Entry 8GRA (electron microscopy, 2.80 A resolution); this record covers chains I and G of the 12 polymer chains in the assembly.

== Chain I (and G) ==
Protein: Type VI secretion system spike protein VgrG
Organism: Bacteroides fragilis
Notes: chain G of this document is another copy of the same molecule, construct and numbering; everything in this record applies to it too
UniProt: A0A3E5IG38 (A0A3E5IG38_BACFG); residues 1-616 here = UniProt positions 1-616
Chain sequence (616 residues; each row starts with the number of its first residue):
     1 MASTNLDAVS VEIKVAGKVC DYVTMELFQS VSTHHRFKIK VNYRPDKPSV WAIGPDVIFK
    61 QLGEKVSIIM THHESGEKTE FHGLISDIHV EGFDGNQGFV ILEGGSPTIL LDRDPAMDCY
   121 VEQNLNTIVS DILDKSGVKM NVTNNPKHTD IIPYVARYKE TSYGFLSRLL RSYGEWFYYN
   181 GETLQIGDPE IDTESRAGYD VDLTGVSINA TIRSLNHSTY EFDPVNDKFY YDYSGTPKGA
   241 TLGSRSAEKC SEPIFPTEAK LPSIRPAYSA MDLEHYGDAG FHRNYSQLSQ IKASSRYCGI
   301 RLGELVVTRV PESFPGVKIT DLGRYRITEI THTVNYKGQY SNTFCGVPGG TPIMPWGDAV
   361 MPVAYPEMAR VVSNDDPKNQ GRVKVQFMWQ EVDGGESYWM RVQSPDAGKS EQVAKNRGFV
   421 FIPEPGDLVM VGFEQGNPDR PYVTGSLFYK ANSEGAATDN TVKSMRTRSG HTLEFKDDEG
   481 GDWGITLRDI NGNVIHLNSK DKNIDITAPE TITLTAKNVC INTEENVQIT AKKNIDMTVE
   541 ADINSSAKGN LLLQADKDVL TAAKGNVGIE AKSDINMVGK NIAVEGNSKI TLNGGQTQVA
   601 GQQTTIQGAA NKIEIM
Unresolved in the structure: 1-2, 616

== Chain I / chain G interface ==
Residue-residue contacts (368; chain I residue first):
  Trp51(I) with Tyr199(G); Val206(G), hydrophobic
  Ala52(I) with Pro315(G); Gly316(G)
  Asp56(I) with Leu242(G); Ser246(G), hydrogen bond (backbone-side chain)
  Phe59(I) with Ile208(G); Asn209(G); Ala210(G), hydrophobic
  Lys60(I) with Lys249(G)
  Ser86(I) with Thr211(G), hydrogen bond (backbone-side chain); Ile212(G)
  Asp87(I) with Ala210(G); Thr211(G), hydrogen bond
  Ile88(I) with Asn209(G); Ala210(G), hydrogen bond (backbone-backbone)
  His89(I) with Ile208(G); Asn209(G)
  Val90(I) with Ser207(G); Ile208(G), hydrogen bond (backbone-backbone)
  Glu91(I) with Val206(G); Ser207(G)
  Gly92(I) with Tyr199(G); Gly205(G); Val206(G), hydrogen bond (backbone-backbone)
  Phe93(I) with Tyr199(G); Thr204(G)
  Asp94(I) with Asp200(G); Thr204(G), hydrogen bond (backbone-backbone)
  Gly95(I) with Tyr199(G), hydrogen bond (backbone-side chain); Asp200(G), hydrogen bond (backbone-side chain)
  Asn96(I) with Tyr199(G)
  Leu110(I) with Ile212(G), hydrophobic
  Arg113(I) with Thr211(G); Ile212(G), hydrogen bond (side chain-backbone); Ser214(G)
  Pro115(I) with Ala259(G); Leu261(G)
  Ala116(I) with Ala259(G), hydrophobic; Lys260(G)
  Met117(I) with Lys260(G)
  Lys135(I) with Thr257(G), hydrogen bond (backbone-side chain)
  Gly137(I) with Pro253(G); Ile254(G), hydrogen bond (backbone-backbone); Pro256(G)
  Val138(I) with Ile254(G), hydrophobic
  Lys159(I) with Pro262(G)
  Tyr365(I) with Val363(G); Gln435(G); Gly436(G)
  Pro366(I) with Glu434(G); Gln435(G), hydrogen bond (backbone-backbone)
  Met368(I) with Phe222(G), hydrophobic; Pro224(G), hydrophobic; Glu434(G)
  Arg370(I) with Phe222(G)
  Met388(I) with Tyr220(G), hydrophobic; Phe229(G)
  Trp389(I) with Tyr220(G); Lys260(G)
  Val392(I) with Phe229(G), hydrophobic
  Asp393(I) with Lys260(G), salt bridge
  Gln412(I) with Glu479(G), hydrogen bond
  Phe421(I) with Asp406(G)
  Glu424(I) with Arg417(G)
  Asp427(I) with Ala407(G); Arg417(G), salt bridge
  Met430(I) with Glu434(G); Tyr442(G)
  Thr444(I) with Gln403(G)
  Gly445(I) with Ser404(G)
  Ser446(I) with Gln403(G); Ser404(G), hydrogen bond (backbone-backbone); Ala407(G)
  Phe448(I) with Arg401(G); Ala407(G), hydrophobic; Arg417(G); Phe419(G); Val420(G), hydrophobic
  Tyr449(I) with Pro224(G); Asp227(G)
  Lys450(I) with Pro224(G); Val225(G); Asn226(G); Asp227(G); Gln380(G)
  Ala451(I) with Asp227(G); Lys409(G), hydrogen bond (backbone-side chain); Lys415(G), hydrogen bond (backbone-side chain)
  Asn452(I) with Gly408(G); Lys409(G); Lys415(G); Asn416(G), hydrogen bond (backbone-backbone)
  Ser453(I) with Asn379(G); Gln380(G); Lys415(G); Asn416(G)
  Glu454(I) with Asn379(G); Lys415(G); Asn416(G), hydrogen bond (backbone-side chain)
  Gly455(I) with Asn379(G); Gly381(G); Asn416(G), hydrogen bond (backbone-side chain)
  Ala456(I) with Ile422(G), hydrophobic
  Asp459(I) with Arg468(G), hydrogen bond (backbone-side chain)
  Asn460(I) with Asn374(G); Ile422(G), hydrogen bond (side chain-backbone); Arg468(G), hydrogen bond (backbone-side chain)
  Lys463(I) with Val420(G); Phe421(G); Glu424(G), salt bridge; Thr467(G); Arg468(G)
  Ser464(I) with Gly418(G); Val420(G), hydrogen bond (backbone-backbone); Phe421(G)
  Met465(I) with Gly418(G); Phe419(G), hydrophobic
  Arg466(I) with Val413(G); Arg417(G); Gly418(G), hydrogen bond (backbone-backbone)
  Thr467(I) with Val413(G); Arg417(G)
  Arg468(I) with Ser410(G), hydrogen bond (backbone-side chain); Gln412(G); Arg417(G)
  Ser469(I) with Gln412(G)
  Phe475(I) with Thr467(G); His471(G)
  Lys476(I) with His471(G), hydrogen bond (backbone-side chain)
  Asp477(I) with Thr467(G); Arg468(G); Ser469(G), hydrogen bond
  Trp483(I) with Ser469(G); His471(G)
  Gly484(I) with His471(G)
  Ile485(I) with His471(G); Arg488(G)
  Ile490(I) with Gln412(G)
  Leu497(I) with Leu487(G); Asn493(G)
  Asn498(I) with Asn493(G)
  Ser499(I) with His471(G); Asp489(G), hydrogen bond; Asn491(G), hydrogen bond (backbone-side chain)
  Asp501(I) with Glu510(G)
  Lys502(I) with Asn491(G); Pro509(G); Glu510(G), hydrogen bond (backbone-backbone); Thr511(G)
  Asn503(I) with Asn493(G), hydrogen bond (backbone-side chain); Glu510(G); Thr511(G)
  Ile504(I) with Asn493(G); Ile506(G), hydrophobic; Thr507(G); Ala508(G), hydrophobic; Thr511(G), hydrogen bond (backbone-backbone); Ile512(G); Thr513(G), hydrogen bond (backbone-backbone)
  Asp505(I) with Thr513(G)
  Ile506(I) with Thr513(G), hydrogen bond (backbone-backbone); Leu514(G); Thr515(G), hydrogen bond (backbone-backbone)
  Thr507(I) with Thr515(G)
  Ala508(I) with Thr515(G), hydrogen bond (backbone-backbone); Ala516(G)
  Pro509(I) with Lys517(G)
  Glu510(I) with Lys517(G), salt bridge; Asn518(G), hydrogen bond (backbone-backbone)
  Thr511(I) with Asn518(G)
  Ile512(I) with Thr515(G); Ala516(G), hydrophobic; Asn518(G), hydrogen bond (backbone-backbone); Val519(G); Cys520(G), hydrogen bond (backbone-backbone)
  Thr513(I) with Cys520(G)
  Leu514(I) with Cys520(G), hydrogen bond (backbone-backbone); Ile521(G); Asn522(G), hydrogen bond (backbone-backbone)
  Thr515(I) with Asn522(G)
  Ala516(I) with Asn522(G), hydrogen bond (backbone-backbone); Thr523(G); Glu524(G)
  Lys517(I) with Thr523(G), hydrogen bond (backbone-side chain); Glu524(G); Glu525(G), hydrogen bond (backbone-backbone)
  Asn518(I) with Thr523(G); Glu525(G); Asn526(G)
  Val519(I) with Asn526(G); Val527(G); Gln528(G), hydrogen bond (backbone-backbone)
  Cys520(I) with Gln528(G)
  Ile521(I) with Gln528(G), hydrogen bond (backbone-backbone); Ile529(G); Thr530(G), hydrogen bond (backbone-backbone)
  Asn522(I) with Thr530(G)
  Thr523(I) with Thr530(G), hydrogen bond (backbone-backbone); Ala531(G); Lys532(G), hydrogen bond (backbone-backbone)
  Glu524(I) with Lys532(G)
  Glu525(I) with Ala531(G); Lys533(G)
  Asn526(I) with Lys533(G); Asn534(G), hydrogen bond
  Val527(I) with Asn534(G), hydrogen bond (backbone-backbone); Ile535(G); Asp536(G), hydrogen bond (backbone-backbone)
  Gln528(I) with Asp536(G), hydrogen bond
  Ile529(I) with Asp536(G), hydrogen bond (backbone-backbone); Met537(G); Thr538(G), hydrogen bond (backbone-backbone)
  Thr530(I) with Thr538(G)
  Ala531(I) with Thr538(G), hydrogen bond (backbone-backbone); Val539(G); Glu540(G), hydrogen bond (backbone-backbone)
  Lys532(I) with Glu540(G)
  Lys533(I) with Val539(G); Ala541(G)
  Asn534(I) with Ala541(G); Asp542(G)
  Ile535(I) with Val539(G), hydrophobic; Asp542(G), hydrogen bond (backbone-backbone); Ile543(G); Asn544(G), hydrogen bond (backbone-backbone)
  Asp536(I) with Asn544(G), hydrogen bond
  Met537(I) with Asn544(G), hydrogen bond (backbone-backbone); Ser545(G); Ser546(G), hydrogen bond (backbone-backbone)
  Thr538(I) with Ser546(G)
  Val539(I) with Ser546(G), hydrogen bond (backbone-backbone); Ala547(G); Lys548(G), hydrogen bond (backbone-backbone)
  Glu540(I) with Lys548(G)
  Ala541(I) with Ala547(G); Lys548(G); Gly549(G)
  Asp542(I) with Gly549(G); Asn550(G), hydrogen bond (side chain-backbone)
  Ile543(I) with Asn550(G), hydrogen bond (backbone-backbone); Leu551(G); Leu552(G), hydrogen bond (backbone-backbone)
  Asn544(I) with Leu552(G)
  Ser545(I) with Leu552(G), hydrogen bond (backbone-backbone); Leu553(G); Gln554(G), hydrogen bond (backbone-backbone)
  Ser546(I) with Gln554(G), hydrogen bond
  Ala547(I) with Gln554(G), hydrogen bond (backbone-backbone); Ala555(G); Asp556(G), hydrogen bond (backbone-backbone)
  Lys548(I) with Asp556(G)
  Gly549(I) with Ala555(G); Lys557(G); Asp558(G), hydrogen bond (backbone-backbone)
  Asn550(I) with Lys557(G); Asp558(G)
  Leu551(I) with Gln554(G); Asp558(G), hydrogen bond (backbone-backbone); Val559(G); Leu560(G), hydrogen bond (backbone-backbone)
  Leu552(I) with Leu560(G)
  Leu553(I) with Leu560(G), hydrogen bond (backbone-backbone); Thr561(G); Ala562(G), hydrogen bond (backbone-backbone)
  Gln554(I) with Ala562(G)
  Ala555(I) with Ala562(G), hydrogen bond (backbone-backbone); Ala563(G); Lys564(G), hydrogen bond (backbone-backbone)
  Asp556(I) with Lys564(G)
  Lys557(I) with Lys564(G); Gly565(G)
  Asp558(I) with Asn566(G), hydrogen bond (side chain-backbone)
  Val559(I) with Ala563(G), hydrophobic; Asn566(G); Val567(G); Gly568(G), hydrogen bond (backbone-backbone)
  Leu560(I) with Gly568(G)
  Thr561(I) with Gly568(G), hydrogen bond (backbone-backbone); Ile569(G); Glu570(G), hydrogen bond (backbone-backbone)
  Ala562(I) with Glu570(G)
  Ala563(I) with Glu570(G), hydrogen bond (backbone-backbone); Ala571(G); Lys572(G), hydrogen bond (backbone-backbone)
  Lys564(I) with Lys572(G)
  Gly565(I) with Ala571(G); Lys572(G); Ser573(G)
  Asn566(I) with Ser573(G), hydrogen bond; Asp574(G)
  Val567(I) with Glu570(G); Ala571(G), hydrophobic; Asp574(G); Ile575(G); Asn576(G), hydrogen bond (backbone-backbone)
  Gly568(I) with Asn576(G)
  Ile569(I) with Asn576(G), hydrogen bond (backbone-backbone); Met577(G); Val578(G), hydrogen bond (backbone-backbone)
  Glu570(I) with Val578(G)
  Ala571(I) with Val578(G), hydrogen bond (backbone-backbone); Gly579(G)
  Ser573(I) with Lys580(G), hydrogen bond (backbone-backbone)
  Asp574(I) with Lys580(G); Asn581(G)
  Ile575(I) with Val578(G); Gly579(G); Lys580(G); Asn581(G); Ile582(G); Ala583(G), hydrogen bond (backbone-backbone)
  Asn576(I) with Ala583(G)
  Met577(I) with Ala583(G), hydrogen bond (backbone-backbone); Val584(G); Glu585(G), hydrogen bond (backbone-backbone)
  Val578(I) with Glu585(G)
  Gly579(I) with Glu585(G), hydrogen bond (backbone-backbone); Gly586(G); Asn587(G)
  Lys580(I) with Asn587(G), hydrogen bond (backbone-backbone); Ser588(G), hydrogen bond (backbone-backbone)
  Asn581(I) with Ser588(G); Lys589(G)
  Ile582(I) with Glu585(G); Lys589(G), hydrogen bond (backbone-backbone); Ile590(G); Thr591(G), hydrogen bond (backbone-backbone)
  Ala583(I) with Thr591(G)
  Val584(I) with Thr591(G), hydrogen bond (backbone-backbone); Leu592(G), hydrophobic; Asn593(G), hydrogen bond (backbone-backbone)
  Glu585(I) with Asn593(G)
  Gly586(I) with Asn593(G), hydrogen bond (backbone-backbone); Gly594(G)
  Ser588(I) with Gly595(G); Gln596(G)
  Lys589(I) with Gly595(G)
  Ile590(I) with Leu592(G), hydrophobic; Asn593(G); Gly595(G); Thr597(G); Gln598(G), hydrogen bond (backbone-backbone)
  Thr591(I) with Gln598(G)
  Leu592(I) with Gln598(G), hydrogen bond (backbone-backbone); Val599(G); Ala600(G), hydrogen bond (backbone-backbone)
  Asn593(I) with Ala600(G)
  Gly594(I) with Gly601(G)
  Gly595(I) with Gly601(G); Gln602(G), hydrogen bond (backbone-backbone); Gln603(G)
  Gln596(I) with Gln603(G)
  Thr597(I) with Ala600(G), hydrogen bond (side chain-backbone); Gln603(G), hydrogen bond (backbone-backbone); Thr604(G); Thr605(G), hydrogen bond (backbone-backbone)
  Gln598(I) with Thr605(G)
  Val599(I) with Thr605(G), hydrogen bond (backbone-backbone); Ile606(G), hydrophobic; Gln607(G), hydrogen bond (backbone-backbone)
  Ala600(I) with Gln607(G)
  Gly601(I) with Gln607(G); Gly608(G)
  Gln602(I) with Ala609(G)
  Ile606(I) with Ile606(G), hydrophobic
  Ile615(I) with Asn611(G); Ile613(G), hydrophobic
Other interface residues (no listed pair), chain I (187 interface residues in all): Ser49, Pro55, Leu62, Gly63, Ser136, Glu391, Pro405, Phe419, Leu428, Leu447, Thr461, Gly470, Glu479, Ile495, Lys500, Thr604
Other interface residues (no listed pair), chain G (193 interface residues in all): Tyr231, Gly243, Ala247, Cys250, Phe255, Ser289, Val310, Phe314, Val317, Leu322, Tyr365, Val402, Pro405, Pro423, Phe433, Val494, Ile495

== Overview ==
The interface between chain I and chain G involves 187 residues on one side and 193 on the other; the contacts
include 112 hydrogen bonds and 4 salt bridges. Polar pairs include Asp393(I)-Lys260(G), Asp427(I)-Arg417(G)
and Lys463(I)-Glu424(G).
Both chains are Type VI secretion system spike protein VgrG (Bacteroides fragilis). Entry 8GRA (Structure of
Type VI secretion system cargo delivery vehicle Hcp-VgrG-PAAR) was determined by electron microscopy together
with 7YW0 from the same study.
